PDB entry 1FL0 | X-ray diffraction, 1.50 A resolution | chain A

== Chain A ==
Molecule: Endothelial-monocyte activating polypeptide II
Organism: Homo sapiens
Notes: fragment: c-terminal domain/rna-binding domain
Reference sequence: Q12904 (MCA1_HUMAN); residues 150-312 here = UniProt positions 150-312
Amino-acid sequence (171 residues; row label = number of the first residue in the row):
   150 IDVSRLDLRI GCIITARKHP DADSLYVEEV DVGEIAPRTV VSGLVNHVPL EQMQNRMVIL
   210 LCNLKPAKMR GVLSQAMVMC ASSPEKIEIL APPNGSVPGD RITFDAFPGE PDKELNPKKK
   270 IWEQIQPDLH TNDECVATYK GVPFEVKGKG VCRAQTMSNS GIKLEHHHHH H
Not modelled in the structure: 314-320
Sequence notes: expression tag (313-320)
UniProt features mapped onto this chain:
  - modified residue: Lys-269 (N6-succinyllysine)

== In short ==
Chain A is Endothelial-monocyte activating polypeptide II (Homo sapiens); the structure, Crystal structure of
the EMAP2/RNA-binding domain of the P43 protein from human aminoacyl-tRNA synthetase complex, was determined
by X-ray diffraction, deposited together with 1E7Z.
